Entry 2HXY (X-ray diffraction, 3.30 A resolution); this record covers chain A.

# Chain A
Protein: Probable ATP-dependent RNA helicase DDX48
Source organism: Homo sapiens
Notes: EC 3.6.1.-
UniProt: P38919 (DDX48_HUMAN); residues 23-411 here correspond to UniProt positions 22-410 (UniProt number = residue number - 1)
Sequence (391 residues; numbered 23 to 413; the number before each row is that of its first residue):
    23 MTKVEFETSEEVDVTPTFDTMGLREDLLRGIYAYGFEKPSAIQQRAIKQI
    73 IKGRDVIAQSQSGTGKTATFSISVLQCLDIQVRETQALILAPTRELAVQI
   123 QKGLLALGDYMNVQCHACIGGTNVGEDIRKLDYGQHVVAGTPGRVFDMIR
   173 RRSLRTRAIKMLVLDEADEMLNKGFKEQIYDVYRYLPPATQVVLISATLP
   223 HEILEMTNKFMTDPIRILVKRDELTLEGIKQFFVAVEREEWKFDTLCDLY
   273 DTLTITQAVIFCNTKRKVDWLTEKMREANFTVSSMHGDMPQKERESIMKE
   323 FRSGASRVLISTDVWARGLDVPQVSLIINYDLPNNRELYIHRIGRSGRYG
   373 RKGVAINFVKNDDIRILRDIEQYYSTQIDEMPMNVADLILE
Not modelled in the structure: 23-37
Sequence notes: cloning artifact (412-413)
UniProt features mapped onto this chain:
  - binding site (ATP): Gln-66

# Summary
From UniProt: ATP-binding residue Gln-66.
Chain A is Probable ATP-dependent RNA helicase DDX48 (Homo sapiens); the structure, Crystal structure of human
apo-eIF4AIII, was determined by X-ray diffraction.
